PDB entry 5V7Q | electron microscopy, 3.70 A resolution | chains A and M of the 31 polymer chains in the assembly

[Chain A]
Molecule: 23S rRNA
Source organism: Mycobacterium tuberculosis
Sequence (3138 nucleotides; row label = number of the first residue in the row):
     1 UUGUAAGUGUCUAAGGGCGCAUGGUGGAUGCCUUGGCAUCGAGAGCCGAU
    51 GAAGGACGUGGGAGGCUGCGAUAUGCCUCGGGGAGCUGUCAACCGAGCGU
   101 GGAUCCGAGGAUUUCCGAAUGGGGAAACCCAGCACGAGUGAUGUCGUGCU
   151 ACCCGCAUCUGAAUAUAUAGGGUGCGGGAGGGAACGCGGGGAAGUGAAAC
   201 AUCUCAGUACCCGUAGGAGGAGAAAACAAUUGUGAUUCCGCAAGUAGUGG
   251 CGAGCGAACGCGGAACAGGCUAAACCGCACGCAUGGGUAACCGGGUAGGG
   301 GUUGUGUGUGCGGGGUUGUGGGAGGAUAUGUCUCAGCGCUACCCGGCUGA
   351 GAGGCAGUCAGAAAGUGUCGUGGUUAGCGGAAGUGGCCUGGGAUGGUCUG
   401 CCGUAGACGGUGAGAGCCCGGUACGCGAAAACCCGGCACCUGCCUAGUAU
   451 CAAUUCCCGAGUAGCAGCGGGCCCGUGGAAUCCGCUGUGAAUCCGCCGGG
   501 ACCACCCGGUAAGCCUAAAUACUCCUCGAUGACCGAUAGCGGAUUAGUAC
   551 CGUGAGGGAAUGGUGAAAAGUACCCCGGGAGGGGAGUGAAAGAGUACCUG
   601 AAACCGUGUGCCUACAAUCCGUCAGAGCCUCCUUUUCCUCUCCGGAGGAG
   651 GGUGGUGAUGGCGUGCCUUUUGAAGAAUGAGCCUGCGAGUCAGGGACAUG
   701 UCGCAAGGUUAACCCGUGUGGGGUAGCCGCAGCGAAAGCGAGUCUGAAUA
   751 GGGCGACCCACACGCGCAUACGCGCGUGUGAAUAGUGGCGUGUUCUGGAC
   801 CCGAAGCGGAGUGAUCUACCCAUGGCCAGGGUGAAGCGCGGGUAAGACCG
   851 CGUGGAGGCCCGAACCCACUUAGGUUGAAGACUGAGGGGAUGAGCUGUGG
   901 GUAGGGGUGAAAGGCCAAUCAAACUCCGUGAUAGCUGGUUCUCCCCGAAA
   951 UGCAUUUAGGUGCAGCGUUGCGUGGUUCACCGCGGAGGUAGAGCUACUGG
  1001 AUGGCCGAUGGGCCCUACUAGGUUACUGACGUCAGCCAAACUCCGAAUGC
  1051 CGUGGUGUAAAGCGUGGCAGUGAGACGGCGGGGGAUAAGCUCCGUACGUC
  1101 GAAAGGGAAACAGCCCAGAUCGCCGGCUAAGGCCCCCAAGCGUGUGCUAA
  1151 GUGGGAAAGGAUGUGCAGUCGCAAAGACAACCAGGAGGUUGGCUUAGAAG
  1201 CAGCCACCCUUGAAAGAGUGCGUAAUAGCUCACUGGUCAAGUGAUUGUGC
  1251 GCCGAUAAUGUAGCGGGGCUCAAGCACACCGCCGAAGCCGCGGCACAUCC
  1301 ACCUUGUGGUGGGUGUGGGUAGGGGAGCGUCCCUCAUUCAGCGAAGCCAC
  1351 CGGGUGACCGGUGGUGGAGGGUGGGGGAGUGAGAAUGCAGGCAUGAGUAG
  1401 CGACAAGGCAAGUGAGAACCUUGCCCGCCGAAAGACCAAGGGUUCCUGGG
  1451 CCAGGCCAGUCCGCCCAGGGUGAGUCGGGACCUAAGGCGAGGCCGACAGG
  1501 CGUAGUCGAUGGACAACGGGUUGAUAUUCCCGUACCCGUGUGUGGGCGCC
  1551 CGUGACGAAUCAGCGGUACUAACCACCCAAAACCGGAUCGAUCACUCCCC
  1601 UUCGGGGGUGUGGAGUUCUGGGGCUGCGUGGGAACUUCGCUGGUAGUAGU
  1651 CAAGCGAAGGGGUGACGCAGGAAGGUAGCCGUACCAGUCAGUGGUAACAC
  1701 UGGGGCAAGCCGGUAGGGAGAGCGAUAGGCAAAUCCGUCGCUCACUAAUC
  1751 CUGAGAGGUGACGCAUAGCCGGUUGAGGCGAAUUCGGUGAUCCUCUGCUG
  1801 CCAAGAAAAGCCUCUAGCGAGCACACACACGGCCCGUACCCCAAACCGAC
  1851 ACAGGUGGUCAGGUAGAGCAUACCAAGGCGUACGAGAUAACUAUGGUUAA
  1901 GGAACUCGGCAAAAUGCCCCCGUAACUUCGGGAGAAGGGGGACCGGAAUA
  1951 UCGUGAACACCCUUGCGGUGGGAGCGGGAUCCGGUCGCAGAAACCAGUGA
  2001 GGAGCGACUGUUUACUAAAAACACAGGUCCGUGCGAAGUCGCAAGACGAU
  2051 GUAUACGGACUGACGCCUGCCCGGUGCUGGAAGGUUAAGAGGACCCGUUA
  2101 ACCCGCAAGGGUGAAGCGGAGAAUUUAAGCCCCAGUAAACGGCGGUGGUA
  2151 ACUAUAACCAUCCUAAGGUAGCGAAAUUCCUUGUCGGGUAAGUUCCGACC
  2201 UGCACGAAUGGCGUAACGACUUCUCAACUGUCUCAACCAUAGACUCGGCG
  2251 AAAUUGCACUACGAGUAAAGAUGCUCGUUACGCGCGGCAGGACGAAAAGA
  2301 CCCCGGGACCUUCACUACAACUUGGUAUUGAUGUUCGGUACGGUUUGUGU
  2351 AGGAUAGGUGGGAGACUGUGAAACCUCGACGCCAGUUGGGGCGGAGUCGU
  2401 UGUUGAAAUACCACUCUGAUCGUAUUGGGCAUCUAACCUCGAACCCUGAA
  2451 UCGGGUUUAGGGACAGUGCCUGGCGGGUAGUUUAACUGGGGCGGUUGCCU
  2501 CCUAAAAUGUAACGGAGGCGCCCAAAGGUUCCCUCAACCUGGACGGCAAU
  2551 CAGGUGGCGAGUGUAAAUGCACAAGGGAGCUUGACUGCGAGACUUACAAG
  2601 UCAAGCAGGGACGAAAGUCGGGAUUAGUGAUCCGGCACCCCCGAGUGGAA
  2651 GGGGUGUCGCUCAACGGAUAAAAGGUACCCCGGGGAUAACAGGCUGAUCU
  2701 UCCCCAAGAGUCCAUAUCGACGGGAUGGUUUGGCACCUCGAUGUCGGCUC
  2751 GUCGCAUCCUGGGGCUGGAGCAGGUCCCAAGGGUUGGGCUGUUCGCCCAU
  2801 UAAAGCGGCACGCGAGCUGGGUUUAGAACGUCGUGAGACAGUUCGGUCUC
  2851 UAUCCGCCGCGCGCGUCAGAAACUUGAGGAAACCUGUCCCUAGUACGAGA
  2901 GGACCGGGACGGACGAACCUCUGGUGCACCAGUUGUCCCGCCAGGGGCAC
  2951 CGCUGGAUAGCCACGUUCGGUCAGGAUAACCGCUGAAAGCAUCUAAGCGG
  3001 GAAACCUUCUCCAAGAUCAGGUUUCUCACCCACUUGGUGGGAUAAGGCCC
  3051 CCCGCAGAACACGGGUUCAAUAGGUCAGACCUGGAAGCUCAGUAAUGGGU
  3101 GUAGGGAACUGGUGCUAACCGGCCGAAAACUUACAACA
Not modelled in the structure: 1-4, 1013-1022, 3133-3138
Ligand contacts: Llinezolid-114 (917; N-({(5S)-2-oxo-3-[4-(1,3-thiazol-5-yl)phenyl]-1,3-oxazolidin-5-yl}methyl)acetamide): G2299, A2300, A2689, C2690, A2741, U2742, G2743, U2744, U2823
From the paper describing this entry:
  - contacts within the chain: A1591/G2079, A1591/C2132
  - binding site for Llinezolid-114: U2744

[Chain M]
Protein: 50S ribosomal protein L16
Source organism: Mycobacterium tuberculosis
UniProt: A0A045IWV9 (A0A045IWV9_MYCTX); numbering as in UniProt (aligned over 1-138)
Sequence (138 residues; row label = number of the first residue in the row):
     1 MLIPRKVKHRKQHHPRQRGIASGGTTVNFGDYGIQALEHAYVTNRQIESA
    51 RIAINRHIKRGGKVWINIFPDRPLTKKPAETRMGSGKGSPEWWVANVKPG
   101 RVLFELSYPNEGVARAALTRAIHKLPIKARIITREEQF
Not modelled in the structure: 1, 136-138

[How chain A and chain M interact]
Contacting residue pairs (81):
  A990(A) / Arg-16(M)  salt bridge to the phosphate
  G991(A) / Arg-16(M)  salt bridge to the phosphate
  A992(A) / Ile-20(M)  phosphate contact
  A992(A) / Ser-22(M)  hydrogen bond to the phosphate
  G993(A) / Ser-22(M)  phosphate contact
  G1000(A) / Arg-5(M)  salt bridge to the phosphate
  G1000(A) / Lys-6(M)  sugar contact
  G1000(A) / Asp-71(M)  hydrogen bond to the sugar
  A1001(A) / Pro-4(M)  phosphate contact
  A1001(A) / Arg-5(M)  hydrogen bond to the phosphate
  A1001(A) / Phe-69(M)  sugar contact
  U1002(A) / Ile-66(M)  hydrogen bond to the sugar
  G1003(A) / Trp-65(M)  hydrogen bond to the sugar
  G1004(A) / Lys-63(M)  salt bridge to the phosphate
  G1035(A) / Asn-28(M)  sugar contact
  C1036(A) / Gly-23(M)  phosphate contact
  C1036(A) / Gly-24(M)  hydrogen bond to the phosphate
  C1036(A) / Arg-101(M)  hydrogen bond to the sugar
  A1038(A) / Arg-72(M)  sugar contact
  A1039(A) / Lys-11(M)  base contact
  A1039(A) / Gln-12(M)  base contact
  A1039(A) / His-13(M)  stacking on the base
  A1039(A) / Arg-16(M)  salt bridge to the phosphate
  A1040(A) / His-9(M)  stacking on the base
  A1040(A) / Lys-11(M)  hydrogen bond to the base
  C1041(A) / Lys-8(M)  salt bridge to the phosphate
  C1041(A) / His-9(M)  salt bridge to the phosphate
  G1081(A) / Arg-16(M)  phosphate contact
  G1082(A) / His-13(M)  phosphate contact
  G1082(A) / His-14(M)  phosphate contact
  G1083(A) / His-13(M)  phosphate contact
  G1083(A) / His-14(M)  phosphate contact
  G1084(A) / Thr-75(M)  hydrogen bond to the phosphate
  G1084(A) / Lys-77(M)  phosphate contact
  G1084(A) / Met-83(M)  hydrogen bond to the sugar
  G1084(A) / Gly-88(M)  phosphate contact
  A1085(A) / Thr-75(M)  phosphate contact
  A1085(A) / Lys-76(M)  phosphate contact
  A1085(A) / Lys-77(M)  hydrogen bond to the phosphate
  U1086(A) / Tyr-41(M)  hydrogen bond to the base
  U1086(A) / Leu-74(M)  phosphate contact
  G1159(A) / His-123(M)  phosphate contact
  G1159(A) / Lys-128(M)  phosphate contact
  G1160(A) / His-123(M)  salt bridge to the phosphate
  C1205(A) / Arg-60(M)  salt bridge to the phosphate
  G1247(A) / Arg-130(M)  phosphate contact
  G2488(A) / Met-83(M)  hydrogen bond to the sugar
  G2488(A) / Gly-84(M)  base contact
  G2489(A) / Arg-82(M)  salt bridge to the phosphate
  U2503(A) / His-13(M)  sugar contact
  C2513(A) / Gly-84(M)  hydrogen bond to the sugar
  C2513(A) / Gly-86(M)  phosphate contact
  G2514(A) / Gly-84(M)  phosphate contact
  G2514(A) / Ser-85(M)  phosphate contact
  G2514(A) / Gly-86(M)  hydrogen bond to the phosphate
  G2515(A) / Lys-11(M)  phosphate contact
  G2515(A) / Gly-86(M)  phosphate contact
  A2516(A) / His-9(M)  sugar contact
  A2516(A) / Lys-11(M)  salt bridge to the phosphate
  C2705(A) / His-123(M)  sugar contact
  C2705(A) / Lys-124(M)  hydrogen bond to the base
  A2706(A) / Arg-120(M)  sugar contact
  A2707(A) / Arg-56(M)  hydrogen bond to the sugar
  A2707(A) / Arg-120(M)  salt bridge to the phosphate
  A2720(A) / Arg-56(M)  hydrogen bond to the base
  A2720(A) / Lys-124(M)  base contact
  C2721(A) / Lys-124(M)  hydrogen bond to the base
  G2722(A) / Arg-45(M)  salt bridge to the phosphate
  G2722(A) / Gln-46(M)  sugar contact
  G2722(A) / Ser-49(M)  sugar contact
  G2722(A) / His-123(M)  hydrogen bond to the base
  G2722(A) / Lys-124(M)  hydrogen bond to the sugar
  G2723(A) / Gln-46(M)  hydrogen bond to the phosphate
  G2723(A) / Lys-124(M)  sugar contact
  G2723(A) / Leu-125(M)  sugar contact
  G2723(A) / Pro-126(M)  phosphate contact
  G2724(A) / Pro-126(M)  phosphate contact
  G2732(A) / Ala-79(M)  sugar contact
  G2733(A) / Arg-82(M)  salt bridge to the phosphate
  G2733(A) / Met-83(M)  sugar contact
  C2734(A) / Arg-82(M)  salt bridge to the phosphate
Interface residues without a listed pair, chain A (48 interface residues in all): G999, A1034, A1158, C2704, U2731
Interface residues without a listed pair, chain M (53 interface residues in all): Arg-18, Thr-25, Ala-40, Glu-80, Thr-81, Lys-87, Lys-98

[In short]
Chain A and chain M form an interface of 48 and 53 residues respectively; the contacts include 22 hydrogen
bonds, 15 salt bridges and 2 aromatic stacking contacts. Among the polar pairs are A1040(A)/Lys-11(M),
U1086(A)/Tyr-41(M) and C2705(A)/Lys-124(M). From the paper: a binding site for Llinezolid-114 at U2744(A);
contacts within the chain involving G2079(A), A1591(A) and C2132(A).
Here chain A is 23S rRNA and chain M is 50S ribosomal protein L16, both from Mycobacterium tuberculosis. Entry
5V7Q (Cryo-EM structure of the large ribosomal subunit from Mycobacterium tuberculosis bound with a potent
linezolid analog) was determined by electron microscopy (same publication as 5V93).
